PDB entry 3J2W | electron microscopy, 5.00 A resolution (low resolution: residue-level contacts below are approximate; hydrogen-bond / salt-bridge calls are withheld) | chains F and R of the 20 polymer chains in the assembly

== Chain F ==
Protein: Glycoprotein E1
From: Chikungunya virus
UniProtKB: Q5XXP3 (POLS_CHIK3); residues 1394-1439 here correspond to UniProt positions 1203-1248 (UniProt number = residue number - 191)
Chain sequence (46 residues; row label = number of the first residue in the row):
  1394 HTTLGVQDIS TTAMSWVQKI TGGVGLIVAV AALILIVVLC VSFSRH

== Chain R ==
Protein: Glycoprotein E2
From: Chikungunya virus
UniProtKB: Q5XXP3 (POLS_CHIK3); residues 1843-1923 here correspond to UniProt positions 668-748 (UniProt number = residue number - 1175)
Chain sequence (81 residues; each row starts with the number of its first residue):
  1843 STNGTAHGHP HEIILYYYEL YPTMTVVIVS VASFVLLSMV GTAVGMCVCA RRRCITPYEL
  1903 TPGATVPFLL SLLCCVRTTK A

== How chain F and chain R interact ==
Pairs across the interface (24):
  Thr-1396(F) / Leu-1862(R)
  Leu-1397(F) / Leu-1862(R)
  Val-1399(F) / Met-1866(R)
  Gln-1400(F) / Met-1866(R)
  Ile-1402(F) / Tyr-1858(R)
  Ser-1403(F) / Ala-1848(R)
  Ser-1403(F) / His-1849(R)
  Ser-1403(F) / Tyr-1858(R)
  Thr-1404(F) / His-1849(R)
  Ala-1406(F) / His-1849(R)
  Ala-1406(F) / His-1851(R)
  Ala-1406(F) / Pro-1852(R)
  Met-1407(F) / His-1849(R)
  Met-1407(F) / Ile-1855(R)
  Trp-1409(F) / His-1851(R)
  Thr-1414(F) / Val-1877(R)
  Val-1417(F) / Met-1881(R)
  Gly-1418(F) / Met-1881(R)
  Val-1421(F) / Thr-1884(R)
  Val-1421(F) / Met-1888(R)
  Ala-1424(F) / Met-1888(R)
  Ile-1427(F) / Arg-1895(R)
  Leu-1428(F) / Cys-1891(R)
  Leu-1428(F) / Arg-1895(R)
Interface residues without a listed pair, chain F (22 interface residues in all): Thr-1405, Val-1410, Gly-1415, Ala-1425, Leu-1432
Interface residues without a listed pair, chain R (19 interface residues in all): Gly-1850, Glu-1854, Ile-1870, Ala-1885, Arg-1894

== Overview ==
22 residues of chain F and 19 residues of chain R are in contact.
Chain F is Glycoprotein E1 and chain R is Glycoprotein E2, both from Chikungunya virus; the structure,
Electron cryo-microscopy of Chikungunya virus, was determined by electron microscopy together with 3J2X and
3J30 from the same study.
